PDB entry 7MCA | electron microscopy, 3.60 A resolution | chains D and E of the 9 polymer chains in the assembly

[Chain D]
Molecule: Origin recognition complex subunit 4
From: Saccharomyces cerevisiae
Reference sequence: P54791 (ORC4_YEAST); residues 1-529 here = UniProt positions 1-529
Chain sequence (529 residues; numbered 1 to 529; the number before each row is that of its first residue):
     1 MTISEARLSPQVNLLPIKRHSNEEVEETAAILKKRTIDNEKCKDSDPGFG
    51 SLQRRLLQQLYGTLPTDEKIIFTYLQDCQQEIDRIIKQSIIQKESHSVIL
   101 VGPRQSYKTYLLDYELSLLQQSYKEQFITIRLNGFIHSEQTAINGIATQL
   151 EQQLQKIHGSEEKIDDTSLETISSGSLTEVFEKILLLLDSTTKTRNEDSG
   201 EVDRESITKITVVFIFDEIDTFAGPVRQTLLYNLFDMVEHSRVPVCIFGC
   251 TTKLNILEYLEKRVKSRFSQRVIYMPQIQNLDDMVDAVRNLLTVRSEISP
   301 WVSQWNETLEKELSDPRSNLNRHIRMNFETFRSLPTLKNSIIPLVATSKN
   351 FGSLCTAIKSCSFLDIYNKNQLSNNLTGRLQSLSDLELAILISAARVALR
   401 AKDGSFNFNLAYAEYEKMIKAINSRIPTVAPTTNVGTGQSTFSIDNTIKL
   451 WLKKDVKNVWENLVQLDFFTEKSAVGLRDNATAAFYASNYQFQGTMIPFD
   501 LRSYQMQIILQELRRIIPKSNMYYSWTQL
Disordered / not traced: 1-45, 159-170, 191-205, 427-445
UniProt features mapped onto this chain:
  - modified residue: Ser9 (Phosphoserine)
Residues lining bound ligands:
  - ATP-gamma-S (AGS; phosphothiophosphoric acid-adenylate ester), molecule 1: Tyr61, Gly62, Gly102, Pro103, Arg104, Gln105, Ser106, Tyr107, Lys108, Thr109, Tyr110, Asp113, Glu218, Pro335, Lys338
  - ATP-gamma-S (AGS), molecule 2: Tyr232, His240, Arg263, Arg267

[Chain E]
Molecule: Origin recognition complex subunit 5
From: Saccharomyces cerevisiae
Reference sequence: P50874 (ORC5_YEAST); numbering as in UniProt (aligned over 1-479)
Chain sequence (479 residues; each row starts with the number of its first residue):
     1 MNVTTPEVAFREYQTNCLASYISADPDITPSNLILQGYSGTGKTYTLKKY
    51 FNANPNLHAVWLEPVELVSWKPLLQAIARTVQYKLKTLYPNIPTTDYDPL
   101 QVEEPFLLVKTLHNIFVQYESLQEKTCLFLILDGFDSLQDLDAALFNKYI
   151 KLNELLPKDSKINIKFIYTMLETSFLQRYSTHCIPTVMFPRYNVDEVSTI
   201 LVMSRCGELMEDSCLRKRIIEEQITDCTDDQFQNVAANFIHLIVQAFHSY
   251 TGNDIFALNDLIDFKWPKYVSRITKENIFEPLALYKSAIKLFLSTDDNLS
   301 ENGQGESAITTNRDDLENSQTYDLSIISKYLLIASYICSYLEPRYDASIF
   351 SRKTRIIQGRAAYGRRKKKEVNPRYLQPSLFAIERLLAIFQAIFPIQGKA
   401 ESGSLSALREESLMKANIEVFQNLSELHTLKLIATTMNKNIDYLSPKVRW
   451 KVNVPWEIIKEISESVHFNISDYFSDIHE
Disordered / not traced: 301-318, 399-406, 479
UniProt features mapped onto this chain:
  - binding site (ATP): Gly37 to Thr44
Ion coordination: Mg2+: Thr44, Asp133 (together with ATP-gamma-S)
Residues lining bound ligands: ATP-gamma-S (AGS; phosphothiophosphoric acid-adenylate ester): Val8, Ala9, Phe10, Tyr38, Ser39, Gly40, Thr41, Gly42, Lys43, Thr44, Tyr45, Leu171, Tyr192, Ile200, Met203, Ser204, Ile255, Phe256

[Interface between chain D and chain E]
Pairs across the interface - 105 pairs, chain D then chain E:
  Gln53(D) - Met1(E)
  Arg54(D) - Asn2(E)
  Arg54(D) - Asp25(E)  salt bridge
  Arg54(D) - Ile28(E)
  Leu57(D) - Met1(E)  hydrophobic
  Leu57(D) - Ile28(E)  hydrophobic
  Gln58(D) - Ile28(E)
  Tyr61(D) - Tyr21(E)
  Tyr61(D) - Asp27(E)
  Tyr61(D) - Ile28(E)  hydrophobic
  Tyr61(D) - Thr29(E)
  Tyr61(D) - Pro30(E)
  Thr63(D) - Asp27(E)
  Arg104(D) - Thr181(E)
  Arg104(D) - His182(E)  hydrogen bond
  Gln105(D) - Thr181(E)
  Gln105(D) - His182(E)
  Gln105(D) - Cys183(E)
  Thr109(D) - Glu154(E)  hydrogen bond
  Arg131(D) - Glu154(E)
  Arg131(D) - Lys158(E)
  Asn133(D) - Lys151(E)
  Asn133(D) - Leu155(E)
  Phe135(D) - Asn147(E)
  Phe135(D) - Lys148(E)
  Ile136(D) - Pro105(E)  hydrophobic
  Ile136(D) - Phe106(E)
  Ile136(D) - Val109(E)  hydrophobic
  Ile136(D) - Leu155(E)  hydrophobic
  His137(D) - Phe106(E)
  Asn144(D) - Phe106(E)
  Gly145(D) - Phe106(E)
  Thr148(D) - Phe106(E)
  Thr148(D) - Lys110(E)
  Gln149(D) - Leu155(E)
  Gln152(D) - His113(E)  hydrogen bond
  Asp217(D) - Glu154(E)
  Thr336(D) - Cys183(E)
  Asn339(D) - Tyr21(E)  hydrogen bond (backbone-side chain)
  Asn339(D) - Cys183(E)  hydrogen bond (side chain-backbone)
  Asn339(D) - Pro185(E)
  Ile342(D) - Tyr21(E)  hydrophobic
  Pro343(D) - Ser20(E)
  Pro343(D) - Tyr21(E)
  Ala346(D) - Met1(E)
  Ala346(D) - Ser20(E)
  Thr347(D) - Asn16(E)
  Phe363(D) - Tyr13(E)  hydrophobic
  Ile366(D) - Tyr13(E)  hydrophobic
  Tyr367(D) - Tyr13(E)
  Asn370(D) - Tyr13(E)
  Asn370(D) - Gln14(E)
  Asn370(D) - Met188(E)  hydrogen bond (side chain-backbone)
  Gln371(D) - Thr186(E)
  Gln371(D) - Met188(E)
  Ser373(D) - Met188(E)
  Ser373(D) - Pro190(E)
  Asn374(D) - Gln36(E)
  Asn374(D) - Tyr38(E)
  Asn374(D) - Thr173(E)
  Asn374(D) - Met188(E)
  Asn374(D) - Phe189(E)  hydrogen bond (side chain-backbone)
  Arg379(D) - Tyr38(E)  hydrogen bond
  Ser382(D) - Arg191(E)  hydrogen bond
  Ser382(D) - Asn253(E)
  Ser384(D) - His248(E)
  Ser384(D) - Ser249(E)
  Leu386(D) - Ser249(E)
  Glu387(D) - Thr251(E)
  Glu387(D) - Gly252(E)
  Asn407(D) - Tyr375(E)  hydrogen bond (side chain-backbone)
  Asn409(D) - Tyr375(E)
  Leu410(D) - Tyr375(E)  hydrophobic
  Ala413(D) - Tyr375(E)
  Lys449(D) - Leu293(E)  hydrogen bond (side chain-backbone)
  Trp451(D) - Ser249(E)
  Trp451(D) - Tyr250(E)  hydrophobic
  Lys453(D) - Glu457(E)  salt bridge
  Lys454(D) - Asn298(E)  hydrogen bond
  Asp455(D) - Tyr250(E)
  Asp455(D) - Thr295(E)  hydrogen bond
  Asn458(D) - Tyr250(E)
  Asn458(D) - Thr251(E)
  Val459(D) - Tyr250(E)
  Asn462(D) - Thr251(E)  hydrogen bond (side chain-backbone)
  Gln465(D) - Tyr38(E)
  Leu466(D) - Tyr38(E)  hydrophobic
  Leu477(D) - Leu141(E)
  Leu477(D) - Asp142(E)
  Leu477(D) - Ala143(E)  hydrophobic
  Leu477(D) - Phe175(E)  hydrophobic
  Arg478(D) - Ala143(E)  hydrogen bond (backbone-backbone)
  Asp479(D) - Ala144(E)
  Asn480(D) - Asp142(E)
  Ala481(D) - Asp142(E)
  Ala484(D) - Asp140(E)
  Ala484(D) - Leu141(E)
  Ala484(D) - Asp142(E)
  Ser488(D) - Asp140(E)
  Gln493(D) - Met437(E)
  Met496(D) - Asn453(E)
  Pro498(D) - Asn453(E)
  Leu501(D) - Tyr375(E)
  Leu501(D) - Leu376(E)
  Leu501(D) - Gln377(E)
Also at the interface, not in a pair above, chain D (69 interface residues in all): Thr141, Pro335, Asn375, Asn489, Tyr490, Ile497
Also at the interface, not in a pair above, chain E (66 interface residues in all): Cys17, Glu104, Glu172, Gln177, Arg178, Ala246, Phe247, Lys439, Val454, Pro455

[In short]
69 residues of chain D face 66 of chain E across their interface, with 15 hydrogen bonds and 2 salt bridges.
Polar contacts include Arg54(D)-Asp25(E), Lys453(D)-Glu457(E) and Arg104(D)-His182(E). Ligands of chain D:
ATP-gamma-S. Bound to chain E: ATP-gamma-S.
Here chain D is Origin recognition complex subunit 4 and chain E is Origin recognition complex subunit 5, both
from Saccharomyces cerevisiae. Entry 7MCA (Structure of the S. cerevisiae origin recognition complex bound to
the replication initiator Cdc6 and the ...) was determined by electron microscopy.
